Entry 6Y6D (X-ray diffraction, 2.20 A resolution); this record covers chains B and E of the 6 polymer chains in the assembly.

Chain B:
Protein: Tubulin beta-2B chain
From: Bos taurus
Reference sequence: Q6B856 (TBB2B_BOVIN); the author numbering skips numbers that UniProt does not, so the offset changes along the chain: 1-42 = UniProt 1-42; 45-360 = UniProt 43-358; 369-455 = UniProt 359-445
Chain sequence (445 residues; row label = number of the first residue in the row; note: 10 numbers in that range are skipped by the numbering (no residue carries them; nothing is unmodelled there)):
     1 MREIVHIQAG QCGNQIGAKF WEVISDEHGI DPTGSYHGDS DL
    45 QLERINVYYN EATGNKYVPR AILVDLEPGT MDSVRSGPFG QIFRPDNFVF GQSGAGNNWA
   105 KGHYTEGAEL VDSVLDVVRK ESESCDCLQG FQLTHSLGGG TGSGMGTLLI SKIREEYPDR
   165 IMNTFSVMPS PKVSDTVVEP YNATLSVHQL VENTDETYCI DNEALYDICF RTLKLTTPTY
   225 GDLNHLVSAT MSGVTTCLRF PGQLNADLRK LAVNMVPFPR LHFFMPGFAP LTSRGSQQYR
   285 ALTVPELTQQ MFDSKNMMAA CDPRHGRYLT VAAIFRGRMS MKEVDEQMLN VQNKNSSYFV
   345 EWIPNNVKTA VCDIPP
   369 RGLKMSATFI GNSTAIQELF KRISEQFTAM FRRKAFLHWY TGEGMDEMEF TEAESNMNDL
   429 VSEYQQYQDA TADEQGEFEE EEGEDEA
Not modelled in the structure: 1, 277-281, 439-455
Ion coordination: Mg2+: Gln11 (together with GDP)
Ligand contacts:
  - GDP (guanosine-5'-diphosphate): Gly10, Gln11, Cys12, Gln15, Ile16, Asp69, Asn101, Ser140, Gly142, Gly143, Gly144, Thr145, Gly146, Val171, Pro173, Val177, Asp179, Glu183, Asn206, Leu209, Tyr224, Leu227, Asn228
  - OBQ ((3S)-7-azanyl-6-methoxy-3-[(5R)-4-methoxy-6-methyl-7,8-dihydro-5H-[1,3]dioxolo[4,5-g]isoquinolin-5-yl]-3H-2-benzofuran-1-one): Tyr202, Val238, Cys241, Leu242, Leu248, Ala250, Asp251, Lys254, Leu255, Asn258, Met259, Thr314, Val315, Ala316, Ile318, Asn350, Lys352, Ala354, Ile378
Swiss-Prot annotation at these positions:
  - motif: Met1 to Ile4 (MREI motif)
  - binding site (GTP): Gln11, Glu71, Ser140, Gly144, Thr145, Gly146, Asn206, Asn228
  - binding site (Mg(2+)): Glu71
  - modified residue: Ser40 (Phosphoserine), Thr57 (Phosphothreonine), Lys60 (N6-acetyllysine), Ser174 (Phosphoserine), Thr287 (Phosphothreonine), Thr292 (Phosphothreonine), Arg320 (Omega-N-methylarginine), Glu448 (5-glutamyl polyglutamate)
  - cross-link (Glycyl lysine isopeptide (Lys-Gly)): Lys60 (interchain with G-Cter in ubiquitin), Lys326 (interchain with G-Cter in ubiquitin)
What the authors report for this chain:
  - binding site for OBQ: Tyr202, Gly237, Val238, Cys241, Leu242, Ala250, Lys254, Leu255, Asn258, Lys352
  - conformationally variable residues (side-chain flip): Lys352

Chain E:
Protein: Stathmin-4
From: Rattus norvegicus
Reference sequence: P63043 (STMN4_RAT); residues 5-145 here correspond to UniProt positions 49-189 (UniProt number = residue number + 44)
Chain sequence (143 residues; numbered 3 to 145; the number before each row is that of its first residue):
     3 MADMEVIELN KCTSGQSFEV ILKPPSFDGV PEFNASLPRR RDPSLEEIQK KLEAAEERRK
    63 YQEAELLKHL AEKREHEREV IQKAIEENNN FIKMAKEKLA QKMESNKENR EAHLAAMLER
   123 LQEKDKHAEE VRKNKELKEE ASR
Not modelled in the structure: 3-5, 28-43, 144-145
Sequence notes: expression tag (3-4)
Swiss-Prot annotation at these positions:
  - modified residue: Ser46 (Phosphoserine)

How chain B and chain E interact:
Contacting residue pairs (25; chain B residue first):
  His107(B) - Lys75(E)  hydrogen bond
  Tyr108(B) - His78(E)  hydrogen bond
  Tyr108(B) - Glu79(E)
  Tyr108(B) - Val82(E)  hydrophobic
  Tyr108(B) - Ile83(E)
  Leu152(B) - Glu79(E)
  Ser155(B) - Leu72(E)
  Ser155(B) - Lys75(E)
  Ser155(B) - Arg76(E)  hydrogen bond
  Lys156(B) - Arg76(E)
  Lys156(B) - Glu79(E)  salt bridge
  Arg158(B) - Leu68(E)
  Glu159(B) - Leu69(E)
  Glu159(B) - Leu72(E)
  Glu159(B) - Arg76(E)  salt bridge
  Pro162(B) - Glu65(E)
  Gln193(B) - Lys75(E)
  Thr409(B) - Glu89(E)
  Glu411(B) - Val82(E)
  Glu411(B) - Ala86(E)
  Gly412(B) - Val82(E)
  Gly412(B) - Lys85(E)
  Gly412(B) - Ala86(E)
  Asp414(B) - Lys85(E)  salt bridge
  Glu417(B) - His78(E)  salt bridge
Also at the interface, not in a pair above, chain B (17 interface residues in all): Thr109, Gly410, Met413

In short:
17 residues of chain B and 13 residues of chain E are in contact; the contacts include 3 hydrogen bonds and 4
salt bridges. Polar pairs include Lys156(B)-Glu79(E), Glu159(B)-Arg76(E) and Asp414(B)-Lys85(E). Chain B binds
GDP and compound OBQ. The paper reports a binding site for OBQ at Tyr202(B), Gly237(B) and Val238(B) among
others; conformational variability at Lys352(B).
Chain B is Tubulin beta-2B chain (Bos taurus) and chain E is Stathmin-4 (Rattus norvegicus); the structure,
Tubulin-7-Aminonoscapine complex, was determined by X-ray diffraction.
